Entry 8RSX (X-ray diffraction, 2.00 A resolution); this record covers chains A and E.

Chain A:
Name: Tryptophan synthase alpha chain
Source organism: Salmonella enterica subsp. enterica serovar Typhimurium
Notes: EC 4.2.1.20
Reference sequence: P00929 (TRPA_SALTY); residues 1-268 here = UniProt positions 1-268
Chain sequence (268 residues; numbered 1 to 268; the number before each row is that of its first residue):
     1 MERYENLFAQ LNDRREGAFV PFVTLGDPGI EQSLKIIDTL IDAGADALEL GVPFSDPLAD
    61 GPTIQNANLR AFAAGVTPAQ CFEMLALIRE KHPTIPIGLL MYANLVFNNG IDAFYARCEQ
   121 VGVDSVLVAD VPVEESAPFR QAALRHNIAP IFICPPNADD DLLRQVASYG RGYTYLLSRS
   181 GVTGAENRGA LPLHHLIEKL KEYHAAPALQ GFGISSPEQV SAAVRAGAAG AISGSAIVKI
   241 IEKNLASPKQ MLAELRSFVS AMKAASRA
Unresolved in the structure: 179-189

Chain E:
Name: Tryptophan synthase beta chain
Source organism: Salmonella enterica subsp. enterica serovar Typhimurium
Notes: EC 4.2.1.20
Reference sequence: P0A2K1 (TRPB_SALTY); numbering as in UniProt (aligned over 2-395)
Chain sequence (394 residues; numbered 2 to 395; the number before each row is that of its first residue):
     2 TTLLNPYFGE FGGMYVPQIL MPALNQLEEA FVSAQKDPEF QAQFADLLKN YAGRPTALTK
    62 CQNITAGTRT TLYLKREDLL HGGAHKTNQV LGQALLAKRM GKSEIIAETG AGQHGVASAL
   122 ASALLGLKCR IYMGAKDVER QSPNVFRMRL MGAEVIPVHS GSATLKDACN EALRDWSGSY
   182 ETAHYMLGTA AGPHPYPTIV REFQRMIGEE TKAQILDKEG RLPDAVIACV GGGSNAIGMF
   242 ADFINDTSVG LIGVEPGGHG IETGEHGAPL KHGRVGIYFG MKAPMMQTAD GQIEESYSIS
   302 AGLDFPSVGP QHAYLNSIGR ADYVSITDDE ALEAFKTLCR HEGIIPALES SHALAHALKM
   362 MREQPEKEQL LVVNLSGRGD KDIFTVHDIL KARG
Modified residues: Lys87 ((2S)-2-amino-6-[[3-hydroxy-2-methyl-5-(phosphonooxymethyl)pyridin-4-yl]methylideneamino]hexanoic acid; LLP)
Ion coordination: Cs+: Gly232, Phe306, Ser308

How chain A and chain E interact:
Pairs across the interface - 59 pairs, chain A then chain E:
  Pro53(A) - Gln293(E)  hydrogen bond (backbone-side chain)
  Phe54(A) - Gly292(E)
  Phe54(A) - Gln293(E)
  Ser55(A) - Gln293(E)  hydrogen bond (backbone-side chain)
  Ser55(A) - Ile294(E)  hydrogen bond (side chain-backbone)
  Asp56(A) - Lys167(E)  salt bridge
  Asp56(A) - Asp168(E)
  Asp56(A) - Asn171(E)  hydrogen bond
  Asp56(A) - Tyr279(E)  hydrogen bond
  Asp56(A) - Ile294(E)
  Pro57(A) - Arg175(E)  hydrogen bond (backbone-side chain)
  Leu58(A) - Pro18(E)
  Leu58(A) - Asn171(E)
  Leu58(A) - Arg175(E)  hydrogen bond (backbone-side chain)
  Ala59(A) - Pro18(E)  hydrophobic
  Asp60(A) - Arg175(E)  hydrogen bond (backbone-side chain)
  Gln65(A) - Ser161(E)  hydrogen bond
  Gln65(A) - Arg175(E)
  Leu69(A) - Gly162(E)
  Phe72(A) - Gln293(E)
  Thr77(A) - Asp291(E)
  Pro78(A) - Asp291(E)
  Ala103(A) - Ile278(E)  hydrophobic
  Asn104(A) - Gly277(E)
  Asn104(A) - Ile278(E)  hydrogen bond (side chain-backbone)
  Asn104(A) - Gln288(E)  hydrogen bond
  Asn104(A) - Gly292(E)  hydrogen bond (side chain-backbone)
  Leu105(A) - Asp291(E)
  Leu105(A) - Gly292(E)
  Phe107(A) - Val276(E)
  Phe107(A) - Gly277(E)
  Phe107(A) - Ile278(E)  hydrophobic
  Phe107(A) - Lys283(E)
  Asn108(A) - Arg275(E)  hydrogen bond
  Asn108(A) - Gln288(E)
  Asn108(A) - Ala290(E)  hydrogen bond (side chain-backbone)
  Asn108(A) - Asp291(E)
  Asn108(A) - Gly292(E)
  Ala129(A) - Pro18(E)
  Asp130(A) - Tyr16(E)
  Asp130(A) - Val17(E)  hydrogen bond (backbone-backbone)
  Asp130(A) - Pro18(E)
  Pro132(A) - Met15(E)
  Pro132(A) - Val17(E)
  Pro132(A) - Gln19(E)
  Pro132(A) - Met22(E)  hydrophobic
  Val133(A) - Gln19(E)  hydrogen bond (backbone-side chain)
  Glu134(A) - Thr2(E)
  Glu134(A) - Gln19(E)  hydrogen bond
  Glu134(A) - Met22(E)
  Glu135(A) - Tyr8(E)  hydrogen bond
  Glu135(A) - Gly14(E)
  Glu135(A) - Met15(E)  hydrogen bond (side chain-backbone)
  Glu135(A) - Tyr16(E)
  Pro155(A) - Gln19(E)
  Asn157(A) - Ile20(E)  hydrogen bond (side chain-backbone)
  Asn157(A) - Pro23(E)
  Asn157(A) - Tyr181(E)  hydrogen bond
  Leu162(A) - Gln19(E)
Also at the interface, not in a pair above, chain A (30 interface residues in all): Val131, Phe139, Ile153
Also at the interface, not in a pair above, chain E (34 interface residues in all): Glu172, Leu174, Phe280, Thr289

In short:
30 residues of chain A and 34 residues of chain E are in contact, with 21 hydrogen bonds and 1 salt bridge.
Among the polar pairs are Asp56(A)-Lys167(E), Pro53(A)-Gln293(E) and Ser55(A)-Gln293(E). Gly232(E), Phe306(E)
and Ser308(E) coordinate Cs+.
Here chain A is Tryptophan synthase alpha chain and chain E is Tryptophan synthase beta chain, both from
Salmonella enterica subsp. enterica serovar Typhimurium. Entry 8RSX (TRYPTOPHAN SYNTHASE measured via serial
crystallography from a silicon HARE-chip) was determined by X-ray diffraction.
